PDB entry 6N62 | X-ray diffraction, 3.80 A resolution | chains A and B of the 8 polymer chains in the assembly

Chain A:
Molecule: DNA-directed RNA polymerase subunit alpha
Source organism: Escherichia coli
Notes: EC 2.7.7.6; fragment: N-terminal domain
Reference sequence: P0A7Z6 (RPOA_ECO57); the author numbering skips numbers that UniProt does not, so the offset changes along the chain: -1 to 13 = UniProt 1-15; 16-234 = UniProt 16-234
Chain sequence (239 residues; row label = number of the first residue in the row; note: 2 numbers in that range are skipped by the numbering (no residue carries them; nothing is unmodelled there); numbers below 1 keep their minus sign (Met-1 is residue -1)):
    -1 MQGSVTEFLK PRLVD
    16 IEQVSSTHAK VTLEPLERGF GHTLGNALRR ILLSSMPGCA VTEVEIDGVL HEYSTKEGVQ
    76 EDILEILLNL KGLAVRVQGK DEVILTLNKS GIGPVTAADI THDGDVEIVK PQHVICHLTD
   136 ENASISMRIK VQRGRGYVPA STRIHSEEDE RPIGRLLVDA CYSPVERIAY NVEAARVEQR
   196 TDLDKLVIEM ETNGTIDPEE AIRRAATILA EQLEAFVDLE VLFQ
Unresolved in the structure: -1 to 5, 236-239
Construct notes: expression tag (235-239)

Chain B:
Molecule: DNA-directed RNA polymerase subunit alpha
Source organism: Escherichia coli
Notes: EC 2.7.7.6; fragment: N-terminal domain
Reference sequence: P0A7Z6 (RPOA_ECO57); numbering as in UniProt (aligned over 1-234)
Chain sequence (239 residues; each row starts with the number of its first residue):
     1 MQGSVTEFLK PRLVDIEQVS STHAKVTLEP LERGFGHTLG NALRRILLSS MPGCAVTEVE
    61 IDGVLHEYST KEGVQEDILE ILLNLKGLAV RVQGKDEVIL TLNKSGIGPV TAADITHDGD
   121 VEIVKPQHVI CHLTDENASI SMRIKVQRGR GYVPASTRIH SEEDERPIGR LLVDACYSPV
   181 ERIAYNVEAA RVEQRTDLDK LVIEMETNGT IDPEEAIRRA ATILAEQLEA FVDLEVLFQ
Unresolved in the structure: 1-5, 159-170, 235-239
Construct notes: expression tag (235-239)

How chain A and chain B interact:
Residue-residue contacts (48; chain A residue first):
  Leu7(A) with Gln227(B), hydrogen bond (backbone-side chain)
  Lys8(A) with Glu226(B), salt bridge; Gln227(B); Glu229(B), salt bridge
  Pro9(A) with Gln227(B); Ala230(B)
  Arg10(A) with Ala230(B), hydrogen bond (side chain-backbone); Phe231(B)
  Phe35(A) with Ser50(B); Gln227(B)
  His37(A) with Arg45(B)
  Thr38(A) with Ala42(B); Arg45(B)
  Leu39(A) with Leu228(B), hydrophobic
  Ala42(A) with Thr38(B)
  Arg45(A) with Gly34(B); Thr38(B)
  Ile46(A) with Phe35(B), hydrophobic; Thr38(B)
  Ser50(A) with Phe8(B)
  Arg150(A) with Thr6(B), hydrogen bond; Glu7(B); Phe8(B)
  Arg218(A) with Ala230(B); Phe231(B); Val232(B), hydrogen bond (side chain-backbone)
  Arg219(A) with Thr6(B), hydrogen bond (side chain-backbone)
  Ala221(A) with Phe231(B), hydrophobic
  Thr222(A) with Val232(B)
  Ile223(A) with Phe8(B), hydrophobic; Phe35(B), hydrophobic
  Leu224(A) with Leu224(B), hydrophobic; Leu228(B), hydrophobic
  Glu226(A) with Lys10(B), salt bridge
  Gln227(A) with Leu9(B), hydrogen bond (side chain-backbone); Lys10(B); Pro11(B); Leu31(B); Phe35(B); Leu39(B)
  Leu228(A) with Ala221(B), hydrophobic; Leu224(B), hydrophobic
  Glu229(A) with Lys10(B)
  Ala230(A) with Leu28(B), hydrophobic
  Phe231(A) with Arg218(B); Ala221(B), hydrophobic
  Glu235(A) with Glu226(B); Glu229(B)
Also at the interface, not in a pair above, chain A (32 interface residues in all): Leu28, Arg33, Gly34, Asn41, Ser49, Val232
Also at the interface, not in a pair above, chain B (30 interface residues in all): Asn41, Leu43, Ser49, Ile217, Asp233

In short:
32 residues of chain A and 30 residues of chain B are in contact, with 6 hydrogen bonds and 3 salt bridges.
Polar pairs include Lys8(A)-Glu226(B), Lys8(A)-Glu229(B) and Glu226(A)-Lys10(B).
Both chains are DNA-directed RNA polymerase subunit alpha (Escherichia coli). Entry 6N62 (Escherichia coli RNA
polymerase sigma70-holoenzyme bound to upstream fork promoter DNA) was determined by X-ray diffraction
together with 6N60 and 6N61 from the same study.
